2WML - chain A; structure by X-ray diffraction, 1.90 A resolution.

== Chain A ==
Name: Cmp-N-acetylneuraminate-beta-galactosamide -alpha-2\, 3-sialyltransferase
From: Sus scrofa
Notes: EC 2.4.99.4
Reference sequence: Q02745 (SIA4A_PIG); residue numbers follow UniProt; this construct covers 46-343
Amino-acid sequence (298 residues; row label = number of the first residue in the row):
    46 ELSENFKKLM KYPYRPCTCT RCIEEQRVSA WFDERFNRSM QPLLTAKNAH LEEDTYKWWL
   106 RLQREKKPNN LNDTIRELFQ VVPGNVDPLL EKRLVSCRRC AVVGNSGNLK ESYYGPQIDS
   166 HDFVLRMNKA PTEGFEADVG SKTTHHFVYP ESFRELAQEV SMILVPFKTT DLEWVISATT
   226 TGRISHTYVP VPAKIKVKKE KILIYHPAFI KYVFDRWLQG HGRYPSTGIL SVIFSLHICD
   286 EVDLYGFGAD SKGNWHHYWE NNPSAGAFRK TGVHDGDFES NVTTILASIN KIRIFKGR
Unresolved in the structure: 46-58, 306-314
Construct notes: conflict Lys112 (Gln in Q02745)
Modified positions: Mse55 (selenomethionine); Mse85, Mse172, Mse207 (selenomethionine; parent Met)
UniProt features mapped onto this chain:
  - binding site (substrate): Gln108, Asn150, Asn173, Tyr233, Tyr269, Gly273, Gly293, His302, His319
  - glycosylation (N-linked (GlcNAc...) asparagine): Asn82, Asn117, Asn326
Disulfide bonds: Cys62-Cys67, Cys64-Cys142, Cys145-Cys284

== Summary ==
Curated annotation (UniProt) lists 9 substrate-binding residues.
Chain A is Cmp-N-acetylneuraminate-beta-galactosamide -alpha-2\, 3-sialyltransferase (Sus scrofa); the
structure, Crystal Structure of a Mammalian Sialyltransferase, was determined by X-ray diffraction (same
publication as 2WNB and 2WNF).
